PDB entry 8CEN | electron microscopy, 3.00 A resolution | chains N and R of the 46 polymer chains in the assembly

== Chain N ==
Molecule: Nontemplate DNA
Sequence (209 nucleotides; numbered -73 to 135; the number before each row is that of its first residue; numbers below 1 keep their minus sign (DA-73 is residue -73)):
   -73 AGCACGCTGT GTATATAATA GCTATGGAAC GTTCGATTCA CCTCCGATGT GTGTTGTACA
   -13 TACATAAAAA TATCATAGCT CTTCTGCGCT GTGTTGGTCG TAGACAGCTC TAGCACCGCT
    47 TAAACGCACG TACGCGCTGT CCCCCGCGTT TTAACCGCCA AGGGGATTAC TCCCTAGTCT
   107 CCAGGCACGT GTCAGATATA TACATCGAT
Disordered / not traced: 0-135

== Chain R ==
Protein: Transcription initiation factor IIF subunit beta
Source organism: Saccharomyces cerevisiae
UniProtKB: P41896 (T2FB_YEAST); residues 1-400 here = UniProt positions 1-400
Sequence (400 residues; each row starts with the number of its first residue):
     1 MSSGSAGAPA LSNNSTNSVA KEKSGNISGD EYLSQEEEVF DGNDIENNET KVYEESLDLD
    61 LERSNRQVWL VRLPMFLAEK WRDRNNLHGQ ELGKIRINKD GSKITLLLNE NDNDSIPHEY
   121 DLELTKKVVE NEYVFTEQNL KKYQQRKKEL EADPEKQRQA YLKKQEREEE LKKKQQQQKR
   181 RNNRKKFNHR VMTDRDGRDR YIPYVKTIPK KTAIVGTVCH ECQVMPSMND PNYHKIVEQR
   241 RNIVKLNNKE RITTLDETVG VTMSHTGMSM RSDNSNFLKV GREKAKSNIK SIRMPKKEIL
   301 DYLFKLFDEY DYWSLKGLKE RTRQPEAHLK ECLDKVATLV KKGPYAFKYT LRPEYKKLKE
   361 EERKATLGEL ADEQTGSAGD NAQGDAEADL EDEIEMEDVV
Disordered / not traced: 1-37, 145-197, 359-400
UniProt features mapped onto this chain:
  - modified residue (Phosphoserine): Ser28, Ser34, Ser56

== Interface between chain N and chain R ==
Pairs across the interface (12):
  DG-53(N) - Lys290(R)  sugar contact
  DG-53(N) - Ser291(R)  phosphate contact
  DG-53(N) - Arg293(R)  salt bridge to the phosphate
  DC-52(N) - Ile289(R)  phosphate contact
  DC-52(N) - Ser291(R)  hydrogen bond to the phosphate
  DC-52(N) - Pro325(R)  phosphate contact
  DA-45(N) - Phe347(R)  base contact
  DC-44(N) - Lys341(R)  sugar contact
  DC-44(N) - Lys342(R)  salt bridge to the phosphate
  DC-44(N) - Phe347(R)  sugar contact
  DG-43(N) - Lys341(R)  phosphate contact
  DG-43(N) - Lys342(R)  phosphate contact
Other interface residues (no listed pair), chain R (12 interface residues in all): Asn288, Ile292, Glu326, Gly343

== In short ==
5 residues of chain N and 12 residues of chain R are in contact, with 1 hydrogen bond and 2 salt bridges.
Among the polar pairs are DC-52(N)-Ser291(R), DG-53(N)-Arg293(R) and DC-44(N)-Lys342(R).
Here chain N is Nontemplate DNA and chain R is Transcription initiation factor IIF subunit beta (Saccharomyces
cerevisiae). Entry 8CEN (Yeast RNA polymerase II transcription pre-initiation complex with core Mediator) was
determined by electron microscopy together with 8CEO from the same study.
